Entry 5BKL (X-ray diffraction, 2.94 A resolution); this record covers chains F and O of the 39 polymer chains in the assembly.

Chain F (and O):
Protein: Coat protein
From: Satellite tobacco mosaic virus
Notes: chain O of this document is another copy of the same molecule, construct and numbering; everything in this record applies to it too
UniProt: P17574 (COAT_STMV); numbering as in UniProt (aligned over 1-159)
Sequence (159 residues; numbered 1 to 159; the number before each row is that of its first residue):
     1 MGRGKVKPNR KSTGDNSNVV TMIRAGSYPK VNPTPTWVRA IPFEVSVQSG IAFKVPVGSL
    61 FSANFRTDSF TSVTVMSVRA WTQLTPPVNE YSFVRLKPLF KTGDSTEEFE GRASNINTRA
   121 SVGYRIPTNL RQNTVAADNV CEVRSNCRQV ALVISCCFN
Unresolved in the structure: 1-15 (chain O: 1-9)
Bound ions: Mg2+: Phe93, Ser145

Interface between chain F and chain O:
Contacting residue pairs (12):
  Lys30(F) with Met22(O); Arg24(O); Ala25(O), hydrogen bond (side chain-backbone)
  Val31(F) with Met22(O)
  Asn32(F) with Met22(O)
  Thr36(F) with Val19(O); Val20(O)
  Met76(F) with Asn18(O)
  Thr128(F) with Asn16(O)
  Arg131(F) with Asn18(O), hydrogen bond
  Cys157(F) with Asn18(O); Val19(O), hydrophobic
Other interface residues (no listed pair), chain F (10 interface residues in all): Thr74, Asn159

Overview:
10 residues of chain F face 7 of chain O across their interface; the contacts include 2 hydrogen bonds. Polar
contacts include Lys30(F)-Ala25(O) and Arg131(F)-Asn18(O). Phe93(F) and Ser145(F) coordinate Mg2+.
Both chains are Coat protein (Satellite tobacco mosaic virus). Entry 5BKL (Crystallographic structure of the
cubic crystal form of STMV (77.9 degree rotation) grown from NaCl) was determined by X-ray diffraction (same
publication as 5BKN, 7M2T, 7M2V, 7M3T, 7M50 and 7M57).
